4ITV - chains C and I of the 12 polymer chains in the assembly; structure by X-ray diffraction, 3.60 A resolution.

== Chain C (and I) ==
Molecule: Non-haem bromoperoxidase BPO-A2, Matrix protein 1
From: Streptomyces aureofaciens
Notes: EC 1.11.1.-; chain I of this document is another copy of the same molecule, construct and numbering; everything in this record applies to it too
UniProt: chimeric construct of P29715, P03485: residues 0-277 from P29715 (BPOA2_STRAU) positions 1-278 (UniProt number = residue number + 1); residues 286-447 from P03485 positions 3-164 (UniProt number = residue number - 283)
Chain sequence (456 residues; numbered 0 to 455; the number before each row is that of its first residue; numbering starts at 0):
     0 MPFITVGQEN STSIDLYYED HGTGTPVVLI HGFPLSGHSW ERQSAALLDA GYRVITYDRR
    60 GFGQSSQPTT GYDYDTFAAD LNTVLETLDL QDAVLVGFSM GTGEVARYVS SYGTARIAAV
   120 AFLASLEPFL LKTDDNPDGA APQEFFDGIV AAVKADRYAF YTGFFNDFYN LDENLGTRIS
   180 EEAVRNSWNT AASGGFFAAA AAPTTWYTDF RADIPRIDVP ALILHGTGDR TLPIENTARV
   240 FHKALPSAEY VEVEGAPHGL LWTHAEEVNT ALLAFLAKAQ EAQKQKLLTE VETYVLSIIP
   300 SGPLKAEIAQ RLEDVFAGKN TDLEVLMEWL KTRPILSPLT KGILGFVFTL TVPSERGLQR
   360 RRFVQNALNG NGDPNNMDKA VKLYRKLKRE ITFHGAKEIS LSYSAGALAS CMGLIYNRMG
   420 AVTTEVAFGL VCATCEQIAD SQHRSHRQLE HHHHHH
Disordered / not traced: 0, 441-455
Differences from the reference sequence: engineered mutation Thr24 (Gln25 in P29715), Ala118 (Lys119 in P29715); linker (278-285); expression tag (448-455)
UniProt features mapped onto this chain:
  - active site: Ser98, Asp228, His257

== Interface between chain C and chain I ==
Contacting residue pairs (4; chain C residue first):
  Pro299(C) - Arg215(I)
  Ile334(C) - Pro214(I)  hydrophobic
  Leu335(C) - Ala211(I)
  Asn370(C) - Asp74(I)
Interface residues without a listed pair, chain I (5 interface residues in all): Asp72

== In short ==
The interface between chain C and chain I involves 4 residues on one side and 5 on the other. Curated
annotation (UniProt) lists 3 active-site residues on chain C.
Chain C and chain I are both Non-haem bromoperoxidase BPO-A2, Matrix protein 1 (Streptomyces aureofaciens);
the structure, Structure of a 16 nm protein cage designed by fusing symmetric oligomeric domains, triple
mutant, P212121 ..., was determined by X-ray diffraction together with 4IQ4 and 4IVJ from the same study.
